Entry 8RK3 (electron microscopy, 4.46 A resolution (low resolution: residue-level contacts below are approximate; hydrogen-bond / salt-bridge calls are withheld)); this record covers chains U and f of the 45 polymer chains in the assembly.

== Chain U ==
Molecule: Virion structural protein
From: Pseudomonas phage JBD30
UniProt: L7P802 (L7P802_9CAUD); residue numbers follow UniProt; this construct covers 1-567
Chain sequence (567 residues; numbered 1 to 567; the number before each row is that of its first residue):
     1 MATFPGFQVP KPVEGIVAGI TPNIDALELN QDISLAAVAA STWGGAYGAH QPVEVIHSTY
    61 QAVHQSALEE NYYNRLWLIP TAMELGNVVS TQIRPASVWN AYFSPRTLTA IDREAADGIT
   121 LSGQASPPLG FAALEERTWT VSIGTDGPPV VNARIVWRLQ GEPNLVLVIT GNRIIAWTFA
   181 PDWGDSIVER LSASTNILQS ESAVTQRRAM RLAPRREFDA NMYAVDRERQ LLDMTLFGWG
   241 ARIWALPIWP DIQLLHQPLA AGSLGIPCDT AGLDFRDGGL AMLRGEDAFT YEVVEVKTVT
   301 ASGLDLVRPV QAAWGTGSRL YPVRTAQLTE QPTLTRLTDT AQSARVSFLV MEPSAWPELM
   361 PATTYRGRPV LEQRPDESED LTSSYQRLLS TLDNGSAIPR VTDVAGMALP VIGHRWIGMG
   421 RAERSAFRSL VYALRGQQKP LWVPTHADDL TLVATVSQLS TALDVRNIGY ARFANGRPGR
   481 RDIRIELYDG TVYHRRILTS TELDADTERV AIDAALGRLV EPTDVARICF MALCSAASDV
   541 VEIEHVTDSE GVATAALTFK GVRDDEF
Disordered / not traced: 1-13

== Chain f ==
Molecule: Virion structural protein
From: Pseudomonas phage JBD30
UniProt: L7P801 (L7P801_9CAUD); residues 1-256 here = UniProt positions 1-256
Chain sequence (256 residues; numbered 1 to 256; the number before each row is that of its first residue):
     1 MAQETYFYGQ GEIDAAPIVN GVLGKWRWIQ DVSAMSIQLA VEKVEHKESY SGQKALVRSF
    61 PIGKTATVNI TLHSIGPDNL ALTLYGKVVA KAAGSVTGEV LPADLVAGDV IRLANFGVSE
   121 LVITDSASSP APLDPQYYAL RADGAYGEVQ LLGLPTPAPT QPFKAAYEYA ATKQVGMFTA
   181 PQPTVALRYK GINLAEGGAP VIVELYKVAT DPLQELALIS DGNTVAGMQI SGGILLDTSK
   241 PDTGDLGRFG RIIQLG
Disordered / not traced: 1-4

== How chain U and chain f interact ==
Pairs across the interface (27):
  Ala-180(U) with His-46(f)
  Asp-182(U) with Glu-45(f); Lys-47(f)
  Trp-183(U) with Lys-47(f); Glu-48(f); Ser-49(f); Lys-54(f); Ala-55(f)
  Tyr-223(U) with Val-44(f)
  Val-225(U) with Arg-58(f); Phe-60(f)
  Asp-226(U) with Arg-58(f)
  Ile-252(U) with Glu-48(f); Tyr-50(f)
  Leu-254(U) with Tyr-50(f)
  Arg-319(U) with Glu-48(f); Tyr-50(f)
  Tyr-321(U) with Glu-48(f)
  Leu-337(U) with Ile-62(f)
  Thr-338(U) with Ile-62(f)
  Thr-547(U) with Ser-49(f); Gly-52(f); Lys-54(f)
  Asp-548(U) with Ser-49(f); Tyr-50(f)
  Glu-550(U) with Ser-51(f); Gly-52(f)
Also at the interface, not in a pair above, chain U (17 interface residues in all): Pro-181, Gly-184

== In short ==
17 residues of chain U face 14 of chain f across their interface.
Here chain U is Virion structural protein and chain f is Virion structural protein, both from Pseudomonas
phage JBD30. Entry 8RK3 (Bacteriophage JBD30 baseplate - composite structure) was determined by electron
microscopy (same publication as 8RK5, 8RK6, 8RK7, 8RKA and 8RKB).
